Entry 7H2Q (X-ray diffraction, 1.53 A resolution); this record covers chains A and B.

# Chain A
Protein: Serine protease subunit NS2B
Organism: Zika virus
UniProt: Q32ZE1 (POLG_ZIKV); residues 46-89 here correspond to UniProt positions 1414-1457 (UniProt number = residue number + 1368)
Sequence (46 residues; row label = number of the first residue in the row):
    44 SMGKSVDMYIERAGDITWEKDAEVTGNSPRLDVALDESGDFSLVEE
Not modelled in the structure: 44-49, 89
Sequence notes: expression tag (44-45)

# Chain B
Protein: Serine protease NS3
Organism: Zika virus
Notes: EC 3.4.21.91, 3.6.1.15, 3.6.4.13
UniProt: Q32ZE1 (POLG_ZIKV); residues 11-177 here correspond to UniProt positions 1509-1675 (UniProt number = residue number + 1498)
Sequence (168 residues; each row starts with the number of its first residue):
    10 MKEVKKGETTDGVYRVMTRRLLGSTQVGVGVMQEGVFHTMWHVTKGAALR
    60 SGEGRLDPYWGDVKQDLVSYCGPWKLDAAWDGLSEVQLLAVPPGERAKNI
   110 QTLPGIFKTKDGDIGAVALDYPAGTSGSPILDKCGRVIGLYGNGVVIKNG
   160 SYVSAITQGKREEETPVE
Not modelled in the structure: 10-15, 172-177
Sequence notes: initiating methionine (10); conflict K107 (Arg1605 in Q32ZE1)
Residues lining bound ligands:
  - N,N-dimethylpiperazine-1-carboxamide (A1AKB), molecule 1: A127, L128, D129, Y130
  - N,N-dimethylpiperazine-1-carboxamide (A1AKB), molecule 2: D129, Y130, P131, A132, S135, Y150, G151, Y161
Swiss-Prot annotation at these positions:
  - active site (Charge relay system): H51, D75, S135

# How chain A and chain B interact
Pairs across the interface (95):
  M51(A) - M26(B)
  M51(A) - V36(B)  hydrophobic
  M51(A) - V52(B)
  M51(A) - T53(B)
  M51(A) - L58(B)
  M51(A) - R59(B)  hydrogen bond (backbone-backbone)
  Y52(A) - R24(B)
  Y52(A) - V25(B)
  Y52(A) - M26(B)  hydrogen bond (backbone-backbone)
  Y52(A) - R28(B)  hydrogen bond
  Y52(A) - S33(B)  hydrogen bond
  Y52(A) - R59(B)
  I53(A) - Y23(B)  hydrophobic
  I53(A) - R24(B)
  I53(A) - M41(B)  hydrophobic
  I53(A) - F46(B)  hydrophobic
  I53(A) - R59(B)  hydrogen bond (backbone-backbone)
  I53(A) - S60(B)
  I53(A) - L65(B)  hydrophobic
  E54(A) - Y23(B)
  E54(A) - R24(B)  hydrogen bond (backbone-backbone)
  R55(A) - E17(B)
  R55(A) - T19(B)
  R55(A) - D20(B)  hydrogen bond (side chain-backbone)
  R55(A) - G21(B)
  R55(A) - V22(B)
  R55(A) - Y23(B)
  A56(A) - V22(B)  hydrogen bond (backbone-backbone)
  A56(A) - V100(B)  hydrophobic
  A56(A) - A106(B)
  G57(A) - G21(B)
  G57(A) - V22(B)  hydrogen bond (backbone-backbone)
  D58(A) - L98(B)
  I59(A) - G21(B)
  I59(A) - V22(B)
  I59(A) - V40(B)  hydrophobic
  I59(A) - L98(B)  hydrophobic
  I59(A) - L140(B)  hydrophobic
  I59(A) - G144(B)
  I59(A) - V146(B)  hydrophobic
  T60(A) - N108(B)  hydrogen bond (backbone-side chain)
  T60(A) - L140(B)
  W61(A) - E94(B)
  W61(A) - V95(B)
  W61(A) - Q96(B)
  W61(A) - Q110(B)
  W61(A) - L140(B)
  W61(A) - D141(B)
  W61(A) - K142(B)
  E62(A) - Q96(B)  hydrogen bond (backbone-side chain)
  E62(A) - N108(B)
  A65(A) - Q96(B)
  A65(A) - N108(B)
  E66(A) - N108(B)
  E66(A) - I109(B)
  E66(A) - Q110(B)  hydrogen bond (backbone-backbone)
  V67(A) - Q110(B)
  T68(A) - I109(B)
  T68(A) - Q110(B)  hydrogen bond (backbone-backbone)
  T68(A) - T111(B)  hydrogen bond (backbone-side chain)
  T68(A) - L128(B)
  G69(A) - T111(B)
  G69(A) - A127(B)
  N70(A) - L112(B)
  N70(A) - A127(B)
  S71(A) - L112(B)  hydrogen bond (side chain-backbone)
  S71(A) - P113(B)
  S71(A) - G114(B)
  P72(A) - G114(B)
  P72(A) - I115(B)  hydrogen bond (backbone-backbone)
  P72(A) - A127(B)
  R73(A) - I115(B)
  L74(A) - I115(B)  hydrogen bond (backbone-backbone)
  L74(A) - F116(B)
  L74(A) - K117(B)  hydrogen bond (backbone-backbone)
  L74(A) - I156(B)  hydrophobic
  D75(A) - K117(B)
  V76(A) - F116(B)  hydrophobic
  V76(A) - K117(B)  hydrogen bond (backbone-backbone)
  V76(A) - T118(B)
  L78(A) - K73(B)
  D79(A) - K73(B)
  E80(A) - K73(B)
  S81(A) - V72(B)
  G82(A) - V72(B)
  G82(A) - K73(B)
  G82(A) - N152(B)  hydrogen bond (backbone-side chain)
  F84(A) - F116(B)  hydrophobic
  F84(A) - N152(B)
  F84(A) - G153(B)
  F84(A) - A164(B)  hydrophobic
  S85(A) - V154(B)
  L86(A) - V154(B)
  L86(A) - V155(B)
  L86(A) - I156(B)  hydrophobic
Other interface residues (no listed pair), chain A (33 interface residues in all): D50
Other interface residues (no listed pair), chain B (59 interface residues in all): T27, A57, K107, I123, P138, V162

# In short
The interface between chain A and chain B involves 33 residues on one side and 59 on the other, with 20
hydrogen bonds. Among the polar pairs are Y52(A)-R28(B), Y52(A)-S33(B) and R55(A)-D20(B). Bound to chain B:
N,N-dimethylpiperazine-1-carboxamide.
Here chain A is Serine protease subunit NS2B and chain B is Serine protease NS3, both from Zika virus. Entry
7H2Q (PanDDA analysis group deposition -- Crystal Structure of ZIKV NS2B-NS3 protease in complex with
Z270760338) was determined by X-ray diffraction.
